5W2W - chain A; structure by X-ray diffraction, 1.85 A resolution.

== Chain A ==
Molecule: Neuraminidase
Organism: Influenza A virus (strain A/Tern/Australia/G70C/1975 H11N9)
Notes: EC 3.2.1.18
UniProtKB: P03472 (NRAM_I75A5); residues 82-469 here correspond to UniProt positions 83-470 (UniProt number = residue number + 1)
Chain sequence (388 residues; row label = number of the first residue in the row):
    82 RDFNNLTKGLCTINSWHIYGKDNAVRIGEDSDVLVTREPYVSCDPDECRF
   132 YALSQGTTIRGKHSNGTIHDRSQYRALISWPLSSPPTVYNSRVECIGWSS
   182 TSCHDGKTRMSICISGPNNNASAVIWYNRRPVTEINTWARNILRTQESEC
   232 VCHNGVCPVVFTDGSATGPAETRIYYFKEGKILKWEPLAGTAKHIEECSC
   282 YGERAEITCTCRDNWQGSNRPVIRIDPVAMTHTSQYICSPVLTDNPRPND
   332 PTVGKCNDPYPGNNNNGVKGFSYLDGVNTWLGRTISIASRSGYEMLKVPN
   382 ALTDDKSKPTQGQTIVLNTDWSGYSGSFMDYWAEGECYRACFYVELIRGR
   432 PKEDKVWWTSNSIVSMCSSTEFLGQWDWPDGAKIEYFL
Disulfides: C92-C418, C124-C129, C176-C194, C184-C231, C233-C238, C279-C292, C281-C290, C319-C337, C422-C448
Covalent attachments: N-acetylglucosamine (NAG) linked to N86; glycan linked to N146, N201; compound 9S7 linked to Y405
Bound ions: Ca2+: D294, G298, D325, N347
Small-molecule neighbours:
  - 9S7 (5-acetamido-2,6-anhydro-3,5,8-trideoxy-3-fluoro-D-threo-L-galacto-nononic acid): R118, E119, D151, R152, W179, S180, I223, R225, E228, A247, E277, E278, R293, N295, G348, R371
  - 9S7 / 9SD: R118, E119, D151, R152, W179, S180, I223, R225, E228, A247, E277, E278, R293, N295, G348, R371
  - 9SD ((2R,3R,4R,5R)-3-acetamido-2-[(1R)-1,3-bis(oxidanyl)propyl]-5-fluoranyl-4-oxidanyl-2,3,4,5-tetrahydropyran-1-ium-6-carboxylic acid): R118, E119, D151, R152, W179, I223, R225, A247, E277, E278, R293, N295, G348, R371
  - 9SP ((2R,3R,4R,5R,6R)-5-acetamido-6-[(1R)-1,3-bis(oxidanyl)propyl]-2,3-bis(fluoranyl)-4-oxidanyl-oxane-2-carboxylic acid): S367, A369, S370, S372, N399, T400, D401, W402, K433
UniProt features mapped onto this chain:
  - active site: D151 (Proton donor/acceptor), Y405 (Nucleophile)
  - binding site (substrate): R118, R152, E277, E278, R293, R371
  - binding site (Ca(2+)): D294, G298, D325, N347
  - glycosylation (N-linked (GlcNAc...) asparagine): N86, N146, N201
From the paper describing this entry:
  - binding site for 9S7: R118, D151
  - mutagenesis - E119G: decreased binding to 9SP
  - binding site for 9SP: S367, S370, S372
  - conformationally variable residues (side-chain flip): E277
  - post-translational modification sites: N86, N146, N201

== Overview ==
Chain A binds compound 9SP, compound 9SD and 9S7 / 9SD. N-acetylglucosamine is covalently linked to N86, N146
and N201. Compound 9S7 is covalently linked to Y405. From the paper: a binding site for 9SP at S367, S370 and
S372; E119G reduces binding to 9SP.
Chain A is Neuraminidase (Influenza A virus (strain A/Tern/Australia/G70C/1975 H11N9)); the structure,
Influenza virus neuraminidase N9 in complex with 8-deoxygenated 2,3-difluoro-N-acetylneuraminic acid, was
determined by X-ray diffraction, deposited together with 5W26, 5W2U and 5W2Y.
